7UM0 - chains A and d of the 6 polymer chains in the assembly; structure by electron microscopy, 3.80 A resolution.

Chain A:
Protein: DNA-directed RNA polymerase subunit
Source organism: Bacillus phage AR9
UniProtKB: A0A172JIC8 (A0A172JIC8_9CAUD); numbering as in UniProt (aligned over 1-464)
Amino-acid sequence (464 residues; numbered 1 to 464; the number before each row is that of its first residue):
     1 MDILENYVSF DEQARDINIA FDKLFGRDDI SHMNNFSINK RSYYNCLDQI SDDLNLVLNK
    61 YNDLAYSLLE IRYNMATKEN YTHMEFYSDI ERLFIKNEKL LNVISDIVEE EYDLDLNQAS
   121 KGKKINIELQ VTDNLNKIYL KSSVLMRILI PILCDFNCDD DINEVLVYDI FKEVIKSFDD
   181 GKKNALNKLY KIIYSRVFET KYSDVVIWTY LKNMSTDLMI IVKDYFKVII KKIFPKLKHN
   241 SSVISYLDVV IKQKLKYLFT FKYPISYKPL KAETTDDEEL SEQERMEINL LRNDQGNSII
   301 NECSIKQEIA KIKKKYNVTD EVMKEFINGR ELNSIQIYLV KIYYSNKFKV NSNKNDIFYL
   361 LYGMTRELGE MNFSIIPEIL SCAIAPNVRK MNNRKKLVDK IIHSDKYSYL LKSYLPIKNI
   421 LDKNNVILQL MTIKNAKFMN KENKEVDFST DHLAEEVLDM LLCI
Unresolved in the structure: 1-5
From the paper describing this entry:
  - mutagenesis - V206G: increased catalytic activity on -10T-containing promoters
  - mutagenesis - Y246A: abolished catalytic activity on dsDNA
  - mutagenesis - S245E, Y246A: unchanged catalytic activity on fork template
  - mutagenesis - S245E: decreased catalytic activity on dsDNA template
  - mutagenesis - R389A/K390A/R394A/K395A/K396A: decreased catalytic activity

Chain d:
Protein: DNA-directed RNA polymerase beta' subunit
Source organism: Bacillus phage AR9
UniProtKB: A0A172JIH0 (A0A172JIH0_9CAUD); numbering as in UniProt (aligned over 1-426)
Amino-acid sequence (448 residues; row label = number of the first residue in the row; numbers below 1 keep their minus sign (Met-21 is residue -21)):
   -21 MGSSHHHHHH SSGENLYFQG HHMGKKLSLI DFNEIYNEEN LITRANPIEN HEFSDDGIYS
    39 ERIFGSYNED DDDKDIDTIG WINIEPYYII NPILFTIIKK CIPSINKIIN YQQSIDQNGE
    99 NIDLTEEIGE DDYIGLVKFK DNFDDLLEKY TDKKKYQKEY DFLIENHDKI FINKLPVFSH
   159 KLRPATLLTG SKGKVLAFDE INNYYNFVIE YINQINEGVV SDDSIDLLLL PLLYNMQFYA
   219 NNILTRIISE YLRGKKGFLR KNIMGSRINF SARNVITPLI GHPIDEVAMP YKTFAELYKF
   279 QLINLISKVK GINYNEALKF WEKGILGFNQ ELYNYMEELI TKTKGGCTFL LNRNPTISIG
   339 SILYLKIGLI KKDYKDLTLG ISNNLLSALS GDYDGDVLNI IPVFDNKMKE HFSLLSPQNF
   399 LVDRNNGRFN GDFDLQKDQI LGIFILNN
Unresolved in the structure: -21 to 0
Sequence notes: expression tag (-21 to 0)

Interface between chain A and chain d:
Residue-residue contacts (59; chain A residue first):
  Tyr87(A) - Val198(d)  hydrophobic
  Ile127(A) - Asp94(d)
  Thr132(A) - Gln95(d)
  Thr132(A) - Asn96(d)
  Val165(A) - Glu195(d)
  Leu166(A) - Val198(d)  hydrophobic
  Asp169(A) - Val198(d)
  Lys172(A) - Asp200(d)
  Lys176(A) - Asp200(d)  salt bridge
  Lys176(A) - Asp201(d)  salt bridge
  Lys183(A) - Asp201(d)  salt bridge
  Lys183(A) - Ser202(d)
  Lys183(A) - Ile203(d)
  Asn184(A) - Asn96(d)
  Asn184(A) - Gly97(d)
  Leu186(A) - Ile203(d)  hydrophobic
  Asn187(A) - Ile93(d)
  Asn187(A) - Leu205(d)
  Lys188(A) - Asp94(d)  hydrogen bond (side chain-backbone)
  Lys188(A) - Gln95(d)  hydrogen bond (side chain-backbone)
  Tyr190(A) - Leu205(d)
  Lys212(A) - Phe185(d)
  Asn213(A) - Asn181(d)  hydrogen bond
  Thr216(A) - Phe185(d)
  Asp217(A) - Phe185(d)
  Asp217(A) - Tyr189(d)
  Asp217(A) - Tyr217(d)  hydrogen bond
  Met219(A) - Asn213(d)
  Ile220(A) - Glu188(d)
  Ile220(A) - Tyr189(d)  hydrophobic
  Lys223(A) - Gln192(d)
  Phe226(A) - Leu206(d)  hydrophobic
  Ile265(A) - Lys172(d)
  Ser266(A) - Lys172(d)  hydrogen bond (side chain-backbone)
  Ser266(A) - Val173(d)
  Ser266(A) - Leu174(d)  hydrogen bond (backbone-backbone)
  Tyr267(A) - Leu174(d)
  Lys268(A) - Leu174(d)  hydrogen bond (backbone-backbone)
  Lys268(A) - Ala175(d)
  Pro269(A) - Phe176(d)
  Leu270(A) - Phe176(d)  hydrogen bond (backbone-backbone)
  Ala272(A) - Glu228(d)
  Glu273(A) - Lys234(d)
  Asp277(A) - Lys234(d)  salt bridge
  Met286(A) - Pro162(d)  hydrophobic
  Met286(A) - Thr164(d)
  Leu290(A) - Tyr45(d)  hydrophobic
  Leu290(A) - Thr164(d)
  Leu291(A) - Asn46(d)
  Arg292(A) - Tyr45(d)  hydrogen bond (side chain-backbone)
  Arg292(A) - Asn46(d)  hydrogen bond (side chain-backbone)
  Arg292(A) - Glu47(d)
  Arg292(A) - Asp48(d)
  Ile300(A) - Tyr292(d)  hydrophobic
  Cys303(A) - Tyr292(d)  hydrophobic
  Ser304(A) - Asn291(d)
  Lys347(A) - Asn291(d)
  Lys347(A) - Asn293(d)  hydrogen bond (backbone-side chain)
  Phe348(A) - Asn293(d)
Interface residues without a listed pair, chain A (50 interface residues in all): Met84, Glu128, Gln130, Leu135, Tyr168, Lys191, Met214, Ser215, Asn301, Gln307
Interface residues without a listed pair, chain d (47 interface residues in all): Asn24, Ile26, Gln91, Glu98, Asp177, Glu178, Asn184, Val197, Ser199, Ile281, Leu296

In short:
50 residues of chain A face 47 of chain d across their interface; the contacts include 11 hydrogen bonds and 4
salt bridges. Polar contacts include Lys176(A)-Asp200(d), Lys176(A)-Asp201(d) and Lys183(A)-Asp201(d). The
paper reports that V206G of chain A increases catalytic activity on -10T-containing promoters; Y246A of chain
A abolishes catalytic activity on dsDNA; 4 substitutions were tested in all.
Chain A is DNA-directed RNA polymerase subunit and chain d is DNA-directed RNA polymerase beta' subunit, both
from Bacillus phage AR9; the structure, Structure of the phage AR9 non-virion RNA polymerase holoenzyme in
complex with two DNA oligonucleotides containing ..., was determined by electron microscopy (same publication
as 7S00, 7S01 and 7UM1).
